Entry 7NPX (X-ray diffraction, 2.70 A resolution); this record covers chains A and B.

# Chain A (and B)
Name: Thioredoxin glutathione reductase
Organism: Schistosoma mansoni
Notes: EC 1.6.4.5; chain B of this document is another copy of the same molecule, construct and numbering; everything in this record applies to it too
UniProtKB: Q962Y6 (Q962Y6_SCHMA); residue numbers follow UniProt; this construct covers 1-598
Sequence (598 residues; row label = number of the first residue in the row):
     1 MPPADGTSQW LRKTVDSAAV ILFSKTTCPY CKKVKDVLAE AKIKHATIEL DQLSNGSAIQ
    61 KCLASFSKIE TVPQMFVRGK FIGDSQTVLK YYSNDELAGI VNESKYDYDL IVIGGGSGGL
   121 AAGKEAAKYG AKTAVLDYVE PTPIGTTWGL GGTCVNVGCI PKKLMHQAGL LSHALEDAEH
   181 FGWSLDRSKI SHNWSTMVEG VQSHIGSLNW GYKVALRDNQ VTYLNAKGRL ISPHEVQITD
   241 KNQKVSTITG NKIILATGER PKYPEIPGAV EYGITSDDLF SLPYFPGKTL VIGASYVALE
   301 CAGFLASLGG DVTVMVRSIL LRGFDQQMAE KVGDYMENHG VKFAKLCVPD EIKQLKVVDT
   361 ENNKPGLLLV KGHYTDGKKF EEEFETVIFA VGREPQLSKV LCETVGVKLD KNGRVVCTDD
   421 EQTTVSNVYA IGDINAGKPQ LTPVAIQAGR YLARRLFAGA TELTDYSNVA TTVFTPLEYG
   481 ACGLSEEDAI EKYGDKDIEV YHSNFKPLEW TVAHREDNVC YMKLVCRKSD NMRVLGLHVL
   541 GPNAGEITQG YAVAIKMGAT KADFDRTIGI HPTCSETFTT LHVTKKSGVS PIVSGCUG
Disordered / not traced: 1-5, 595-598 (chain B: 1-5, 596-598)
Cystine bridges: C28-C31, C154-C159
Modified positions: Sec597 (selenocysteine)
Sequence notes: engineered mutation Sec597 (Unk in Q962Y6)
Ion coordination: K+: D565, T567, T579 (shared with Q447(B) of chain B)
Small-molecule neighbours:
  - 3-(3-methoxyquinoxalin-2-yl)propanoic acid (EY7): R317, S318, I319, R322
  - FAD (flavin-adenine dinucleotide): I113, G114, G115, G116, S117, G118, G119, L136, D137, Y138, V139, G152, T153, C154, V157, G158, C159, K162, A226, K227, G228, A256, T257, G258, E259, R260, S276, F280, Y296, V297, R393, V400, I431, G432, D433, Q440, L441, T442, P443, A445, F474
From the paper describing this entry:
  - binding site for 3-(3-methoxyquinoxalin-2-yl)propanoic acid: R317, S318, R322

# Interface between chain A and chain B
Contacting residue pairs (158; chain A residue first):
  C154(A) - H571(B)  hydrogen bond
  C159(A) - H571(B)
  C159(A) - P572(B)  hydrophobic
  I160(A) - L508(B)  hydrophobic
  I160(A) - H571(B)
  K163(A) - E509(B)  salt bridge
  K163(A) - P572(B)  hydrogen bond (side chain-backbone)
  L164(A) - F181(B)
  L164(A) - L508(B)
  L164(A) - T511(B)
  L164(A) - V512(B)  hydrophobic
  Q167(A) - F181(B)
  Q167(A) - E509(B)
  A168(A) - F181(B)
  A168(A) - W183(B)  hydrogen bond (backbone-side chain)
  L171(A) - D177(B)
  L171(A) - A178(B)
  L171(A) - F181(B)  hydrophobic
  S172(A) - W183(B)
  A174(A) - L171(B)
  A174(A) - A174(B)  hydrophobic
  L175(A) - L175(B)  hydrophobic
  A178(A) - L171(B)  hydrophobic
  F181(A) - L164(B)
  F181(A) - Q167(B)
  F181(A) - A168(B)
  F181(A) - L171(B)  hydrophobic
  F181(A) - H192(B)  hydrogen bond (backbone-side chain)
  F181(A) - M197(B)
  G182(A) - H192(B)
  G182(A) - N193(B)  hydrogen bond (backbone-backbone)
  G182(A) - T196(B)
  W183(A) - A168(B)  hydrogen bond (side chain-backbone)
  W183(A) - L171(B)
  W183(A) - S172(B)
  W183(A) - R187(B)
  W183(A) - S191(B)
  W183(A) - H192(B)
  W183(A) - S307(B)
  S184(A) - I190(B)
  S184(A) - S191(B)  hydrogen bond (side chain-backbone)
  L185(A) - L175(B)  hydrophobic
  L185(A) - I190(B)  hydrophobic
  R187(A) - W183(B)
  I190(A) - W183(B)  hydrophobic
  I190(A) - S184(B)
  I190(A) - L185(B)  hydrophobic
  S191(A) - W183(B)
  S191(A) - S184(B)  hydrogen bond (backbone-backbone)
  H192(A) - F181(B)  hydrogen bond (side chain-backbone)
  H192(A) - G182(B)
  H192(A) - W183(B)
  N193(A) - G182(B)  hydrogen bond (backbone-backbone)
  T196(A) - G182(B)
  M197(A) - F181(B)
  G200(A) - V512(B)
  H204(A) - L508(B)
  H204(A) - T511(B)
  S307(A) - W183(B)
  L308(A) - W183(B)  hydrophobic
  T442(A) - H571(B)
  P443(A) - I568(B)  hydrophobic
  P443(A) - G569(B)
  P443(A) - H571(B)
  V444(A) - I568(B)  hydrophobic
  Q447(A) - D565(B)  hydrogen bond (side chain-backbone)
  Q447(A) - T567(B)
  Q447(A) - I568(B)
  Q447(A) - T579(B)
  Y451(A) - D565(B)
  V469(A) - I568(B)  hydrophobic
  A470(A) - I570(B)  hydrophobic
  T472(A) - I570(B)
  F474(A) - P572(B)
  L508(A) - I160(B)  hydrophobic
  L508(A) - K163(B)
  L508(A) - L164(B)
  L508(A) - H204(B)
  E509(A) - K163(B)  salt bridge
  E509(A) - Q167(B)
  T511(A) - L164(B)
  T511(A) - H204(B)
  V512(A) - L164(B)  hydrophobic
  V512(A) - G200(B)
  V512(A) - V201(B)
  N543(A) - N543(B)
  G545(A) - I570(B)
  G545(A) - T573(B)
  E546(A) - E546(B)
  E546(A) - I547(B)
  E546(A) - T573(B)
  E546(A) - C574(B)  hydrogen bond (side chain-backbone)
  E546(A) - S575(B)  hydrogen bond (side chain-backbone)
  I547(A) - E546(B)
  T548(A) - I570(B)
  Q549(A) - Y551(B)
  Q549(A) - I568(B)
  Q549(A) - G569(B)
  Q549(A) - I570(B)
  Q549(A) - S575(B)
  Q549(A) - E576(B)
  Q549(A) - T579(B)
  G550(A) - G550(B)
  G550(A) - Y551(B)
  Y551(A) - Q549(B)
  Y551(A) - G550(B)
  A552(A) - T567(B)
  V553(A) - A554(B)  hydrophobic
  V553(A) - T567(B)
  A554(A) - V553(B)  hydrophobic
  A554(A) - A554(B)
  A554(A) - M557(B)
  K556(A) - R566(B)
  M557(A) - A554(B)
  M557(A) - M557(B)
  M557(A) - G558(B)
  M557(A) - A559(B)
  M557(A) - D563(B)
  M557(A) - R566(B)
  G558(A) - M557(B)
  A559(A) - M557(B)
  D563(A) - V553(B)
  D563(A) - M557(B)
  D565(A) - Q447(B)  hydrogen bond (backbone-side chain)
  D565(A) - Y451(B)
  R566(A) - E462(B)
  R566(A) - K556(B)
  R566(A) - M557(B)
  T567(A) - A552(B)
  T567(A) - V553(B)
  I568(A) - P443(B)  hydrophobic
  I568(A) - V444(B)  hydrophobic
  I568(A) - Q447(B)
  I568(A) - D465(B)
  I568(A) - V469(B)  hydrophobic
  I568(A) - Q549(B)
  G569(A) - P443(B)
  G569(A) - Q549(B)
  I570(A) - A470(B)  hydrophobic
  I570(A) - T472(B)
  I570(A) - G545(B)
  I570(A) - T548(B)
  I570(A) - Q549(B)
  H571(A) - C154(B)  hydrogen bond
  H571(A) - C159(B)
  H571(A) - I160(B)
  H571(A) - T442(B)
  H571(A) - P443(B)
  P572(A) - C159(B)
  P572(A) - K163(B)  hydrogen bond (backbone-side chain)
  P572(A) - F474(B)
  T573(A) - G545(B)
  T573(A) - E546(B)
  C574(A) - E546(B)  hydrogen bond (backbone-side chain)
  S575(A) - E546(B)  hydrogen bond (backbone-side chain)
  S575(A) - Q549(B)
  E576(A) - Q549(B)
  T579(A) - Q549(B)
Interface residues without a listed pair, chain A (82 interface residues in all): D177, E179, H180, V201, L208, G211, Y212, R450, D465, T471, F564, T580
Interface residues without a listed pair, chain B (82 interface residues in all): E179, H180, K189, L308, R450, T471, F564, T580, G595

# Overview
Chain A and chain B each contribute 82 residues to their interface, with 18 hydrogen bonds and 2 salt bridges.
Among the polar pairs are K163(A)-E509(B), C154(A)-H571(B) and K163(A)-P572(B). Bound to chain A:
flavin-adenine dinucleotide and 3-(3-methoxyquinoxalin-2-yl)propanoic acid. The paper reports a binding site
for 3-(3-methoxyquinoxalin-2-yl)propanoic acid at R317(A), S318(A) and R322(A).
Chain A and chain B are both Thioredoxin glutathione reductase (Schistosoma mansoni); the structure,
Thioredoxin glutathione reductase from Schistosoma mansoni in complex with
3-(3-Methoxyquinoxalin-2-yl)propanoic acid at 24 hours of soaking, was determined by X-ray diffraction
together with 6ZLB, 6ZLP, 6ZP3, 6ZST and 7B02 from the same study.
